PDB entry 4Z3A | X-ray diffraction, 1.72 A resolution | chains A and C of the 3 polymer chains in the assembly

Chain A:
Protein: G/T mismatch-specific thymine DNA glycosylase
Organism: Homo sapiens
Notes: EC 3.2.2.29
UniProtKB: Q13569 (TDG_HUMAN); residue numbers follow UniProt; this construct covers 111-308
Amino-acid sequence (204 residues; numbered 105 to 308; the number before each row is that of its first residue):
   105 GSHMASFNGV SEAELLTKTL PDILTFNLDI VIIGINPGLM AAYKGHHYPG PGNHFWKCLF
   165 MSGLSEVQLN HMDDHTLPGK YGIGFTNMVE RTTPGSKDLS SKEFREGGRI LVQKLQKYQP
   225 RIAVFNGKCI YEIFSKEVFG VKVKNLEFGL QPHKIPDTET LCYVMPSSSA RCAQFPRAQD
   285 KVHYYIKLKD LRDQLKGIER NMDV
Unresolved in the structure: 302-308
Differences from the reference sequence: expression tag (105-110)
UniProt features mapped onto this chain:
  - cross-link: Lys-248 (Glycyl lysine isopeptide (Lys-Gly) (interchain with G-Cter in SUMO2))
From the paper describing this entry:
  - catalytic residues: Asn-140

Chain C:
Molecule: 28-nt DNA strand
Sequence (28 nucleotides; numbered 1 to 28; the number before each row is that of its first residue):
     1 CAGCTCTGTA CGTGAGCGAT GGACAGCT

Interface between chain A and chain C:
Pairs across the interface (22):
  Gly-105(A) / DG16(C)  hydrogen bond to the base
  Gly-105(A) / DC17(C)  base contact
  Ser-106(A) / DC17(C)  sugar contact
  His-107(A) / DA15(C)  hydrogen bond to the base
  His-107(A) / DG16(C)  hydrogen bond to the base
  His-107(A) / DC17(C)  hydrogen bond to the sugar
  Ala-109(A) / DC17(C)  phosphate contact
  Ala-109(A) / DG18(C)  phosphate contact
  Ser-110(A) / DC17(C)  phosphate contact
  Pro-155(A) / DA15(C)  phosphate contact
  Pro-155(A) / DG16(C)  phosphate contact
  Lys-201(A) / DT9(C)  hydrogen bond to the base
  Lys-246(A) / DT5(C)  salt bridge to the phosphate
  Ala-274(A) / DG12(C)  hydrogen bond to the base
  Arg-275(A) / DG12(C)  base contact
  Cys-276(A) / DG12(C)  base contact
  Ala-277(A) / DC11(C)  base contact
  Ala-277(A) / DG12(C)  sugar contact
  Pro-280(A) / DG12(C)  hydrogen bond to the base
  Pro-280(A) / DT13(C)  sugar contact
  Arg-281(A) / DT13(C)  phosphate contact
  Arg-281(A) / DG14(C)  phosphate contact
Also at the interface, not in a pair above, chain A (15 interface residues in all): Gln-278

Overview:
The interface between chain A and chain C involves 15 residues on one side and 10 on the other, with 7
hydrogen bonds and 1 salt bridge. Among the polar pairs are Gly-105(A)/DG16(C), His-107(A)/DA15(C) and
His-107(A)/DG16(C). From the paper: the catalytic residue Asn-140(A).
Chain A is G/T mismatch-specific thymine DNA glycosylase (Homo sapiens) and chain C is a 28-nt DNA strand; the
structure, Acetate-free structure of the enzyme-product complex resulting from TDG action on a GU mismatch,
was determined by X-ray diffraction, deposited together with 4Z47, 4Z7B, 4Z7Z and 4XEG.
